Entry 1C4Y (X-ray diffraction, 2.70 A resolution); this record covers chains 2 and 3 of the 3 polymer chains in the assembly.

# Chain 2
Molecule: Thrombin:long chain
Organism: Homo sapiens
Notes: EC 3.4.21.5
Reference sequence: P00734 (THRB_HUMAN); the construct lacks a stretch of the UniProt sequence and is renumbered around it, so the offset changes along the chain: 16-36 = UniProt 364-384; 37-60 = UniProt 386-409; 61-77 = UniProt 419-435; 78-97 = UniProt 437-456; 7 more segments
Sequence (259 residues; numbered 16 to 247 plus 28 insertion-coded residues; 1 number in that range is skipped by the numbering (no residue carries it; nothing is unmodelled there); the number before each row is that of its first residue; a row labelled like 60A-60I holds insertion residues (60A, then the next letters in order)):
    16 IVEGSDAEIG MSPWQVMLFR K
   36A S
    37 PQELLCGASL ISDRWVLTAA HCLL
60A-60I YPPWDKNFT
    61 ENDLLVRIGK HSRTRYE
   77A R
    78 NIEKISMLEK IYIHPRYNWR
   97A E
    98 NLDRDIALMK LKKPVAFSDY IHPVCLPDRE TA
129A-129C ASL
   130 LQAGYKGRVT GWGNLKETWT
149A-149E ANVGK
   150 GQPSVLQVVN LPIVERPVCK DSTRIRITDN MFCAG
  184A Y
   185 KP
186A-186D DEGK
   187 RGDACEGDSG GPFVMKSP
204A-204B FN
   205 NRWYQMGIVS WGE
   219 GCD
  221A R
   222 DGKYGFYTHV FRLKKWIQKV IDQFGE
Disordered / not traced: 149B-149E, 247
Cystine bridges: Cys42-Cys58, Cys168-Cys182, Cys191-Cys220
Ligand contacts: IH3 (2-(2,2-diphenyl-ethyl)-7-methyl-1,3-dioxo-2,3,5,8-tetrahydro-1H-[1,2,4] triazolo[1,2-a]pyridazine-5-carboxylic acid [4-(2-amino-3H-imidazol-4-yl)-cyclohexyl]-amide): His57, Tyr60A, Trp60D, Lys60F, Trp96, Glu97A, Asn98, Leu99, Thr172, Arg173, Ile174, Asp189, Ala190, Cys191, Glu192, Ser195, Val213, Ser214, Trp215, Gly216, Glu217, Gly219, Cys220, Gly226, Phe227, Tyr228
Curated features (UniProtKB/Swiss-Prot):
  - region: Ala183 to Val200 (High affinity receptor-binding region which is also known as the TP508 peptide)
  - active site (Charge relay system): His57, Asp102, Ser195
  - glycosylation: Asn60G (N-linked (GlcNAc...) (complex) asparagine)

# Chain 3
Molecule: Hirugen
Sequence (13 residues; row label = number of the first residue in the row):
   556 ENEDFEGIPG EYL
Disordered / not traced: 556-558
Modified residues: Tyr567 (o-sulfo-l-tyrosine; TYS)

# Chain 2 / chain 3 interface
Pairs across the interface (22):
  Phe34(2) - Phe560(3)  hydrophobic
  Lys36(2) - Tyr567(3)
  Leu40(2) - Phe560(3)  hydrophobic
  Leu65(2) - Ile563(3)  hydrophobic
  Leu65(2) - Tyr567(3)
  Arg67(2) - Ile563(3)
  Arg73(2) - Asp559(3)  salt bridge
  Arg73(2) - Phe560(3)
  Thr74(2) - Asp559(3)
  Thr74(2) - Phe560(3)
  Thr74(2) - Glu561(3)  hydrogen bond (backbone-backbone)
  Arg75(2) - Glu561(3)
  Tyr76(2) - Glu561(3)
  Tyr76(2) - Gly562(3)
  Tyr76(2) - Pro564(3)  hydrophobic
  Tyr76(2) - Tyr567(3)
  Glu80(2) - Tyr567(3)
  Lys81(2) - Tyr567(3)
  Ile82(2) - Ile563(3)  hydrophobic
  Ile82(2) - Tyr567(3)
  Met84(2) - Glu566(3)
  Met84(2) - Tyr567(3)
Interface residues without a listed pair, chain 2 (14 interface residues in all): Gln38
Interface residues without a listed pair, chain 3 (9 interface residues in all): Leu568

# Summary
Chain 2 and chain 3 form an interface of 14 and 9 residues respectively; the contacts include 1 hydrogen bond
and 1 salt bridge. Polar contacts include Arg73(2)-Asp559(3) and Thr74(2)-Glu561(3). Ligands of chain 2:
compound IH3.
Chain 2 is Thrombin:long chain (Homo sapiens) and chain 3 is Hirugen; the structure, Selective
non-electrophilic thrombin inhibitors, was determined by X-ray diffraction (same publication as 1D9I, 1D6W,
1C4U and 1C4V).
